Entry 1VQL (X-ray diffraction, 2.30 A resolution); this record covers chains 0 and 1 of the 32 polymer chains in the assembly.

== Chain 0 ==
Molecule: 23S ribosomal RNA
From: Haloarcula marismortui
Sequence (2922 nucleotides; each row starts with the number of its first residue):
     2 UUGGCUACUA UGCCAGCUGG UGGAUUGCUC GGCUCAGGCG CUGAUGAAGG ACGUGCCAAG
    62 CUGCGAUAAG CCAUGGGGAG CCGCACGGAG GCGAAGAACC AUGGAUUUCC GAAUGAGAAU
   122 CUCUCUAACA AUUGCUUCGC GCAAUGAGGA ACCCCGAGAA CUGAAACAUC UCAGUAUCGG
   182 GAGGAACAGA AAACGCAAUG UGAUGUCGUU AGUAACCGCG AGUGAACGCG AUACAGCCCA
   242 AACCGAAGCC CUCACGGGCA AUGUGGUGUC AGGGCUACCU CUCAUCAGCC GACCGUCUCG
   302 ACGAAGUCUC UUGGAACAGA GCGUGAUACA GGGUGACAAC CCCGUACUCG AGACCAGUAC
   362 GACGUGCGGU AGUGCCAGAG UAGCGGGGGU UGGAUAUCCC UCGCGAAUAA CGCAGGCAUC
   422 GACUGCGAAG GCUAAACACA ACCUGAGACC GAUAGUGAAC AAGUAGUGUG AACGAACGCU
   482 GCAAAGUACC CUCAGAAGGG AGGCGAAAUA GAGCAUGAAA UCAGUUGGCG AUCGAGCGAC
   542 AGGGCAUACA AGGUCCCUCG ACGAAUGACC GACGCGCGAG CGUCCAGUAA GACUCACGGG
   602 AAGCCGAUGU UCUGUCGUAC GUUUUGAAAA ACGAGCCAGG GAGUGUGUCU GCAUGGCAAG
   662 UCUAACCGGA GUAUCCGGGG AGGCACAGGG AAACCGACAU GGCCGCAGGG CUUUGCCCGA
   722 GGGCCGCCGU CUUCAAGGGC GGGGAGCCAU GUGGACACGA CCCGAAUCCG GACGAUCUAC
   782 GCAUGGACAA GAUGAAGCGU GCCGAAAGGC ACGUGGAAGU CUGUUAGAGU UGGUGUCCUA
   842 CAAUACCCUC UCGUGAUCUA UGUGUAGGGG UGAAAGGCCC AUCGAGUCCG GCAACAGCUG
   902 GUUCCAAUCG AAACAUGUCG AAGCAUGACC UCCGCCGAGG UAGUCUGUGA GGUAGAGCGA
   962 CCGAUUGGUG UGUCCGCCUC CGAGAGGAGU CGGCACACCU GUCAAACUCC AAACUUACAG
  1022 ACGCCGUUUG ACGCGGGGAU UCCGGUGCGC GGGGUAAGCC UGUGUACCAG GAGGGGAACA
  1082 ACCCAGAGAU AGGUUAAGGU CCCCAAGUGU GGAUUAAGUG UAAUCCUCUG AAGGUGGUCU
  1142 CGAGCCCUAG ACAGCCGGGA GGUGAGCUUA GAAGCAGCUA CCCUCUAAGA AAAGCGUAAC
  1202 AGCUUACCGG CCGAGGUUUG AGGCGCCCAA AAUGAUCGGG ACUCAAAUCC ACCACCGAGA
  1262 CCUGUCCGUA CCACUCAUAC UGGUAAUCGA GUAGAUUGGC GCUCUAAUUG GAUGGAAGUA
  1322 GGGGUGAAAA CUCCUAUGGA CCGAUUAGUG ACGAAAAUCC UGGCCAUAGU AGCAGCGAUA
  1382 GUCGGGUGAG AACCCCGACG GCCUAAUGGA UAAGGGUUCC UCAGCACUGC UGAUCAGCUG
  1442 AGGGUUAGCC GGUCCUAAGU CAUACCGCAA CUCGACUAUG ACGAAAUGGG AAACGGGUUA
  1502 AUAUUCCCGU GCCACUAUGC AGUGAAAGUU GACGCCCUGG GGUCGAUCAC GCUGGGCAUU
  1562 CGCCCAGUCG AACCGUCCAA CUCCGUGGAA GCCGUAAUGG CAGGAAGCGG ACGAACGGCG
  1622 GCAUAGGGAA ACGUGAUUCA ACCUGGGGCC CAUGAAAAGA CGAGCAUAGU GUCCGUACCG
  1682 AGAACCGACA CAGGUGUCCA UGGCGGCGAA AGCCAAGGCC UGUCGGGAGC AACCAACGUU
  1742 AGGGAAUUCG GCAAGUUAGU CCCGUACCUU CGGAAGAAGG GAUGCCUGCU CCGGAACGGA
  1802 GCAGGUCGCA GUGACUCGGA AGCUCGGACU GUCUAGUAAC AACAUAGGUG ACCGCAAAUC
  1862 CGCAAGGACU CGUACGGUCA CUGAAUCCUG CCCAGUGCAG GUAUCUGAAC ACCUCGUACA
  1922 AGAGGACGAA GGACCUGUCA ACGGCGGGGG UAACUAUGAC CCUCUUAAGG UAGCGUAGUA
  1982 CCUUGCCGCA UCAGUAGCGG CUUGCAUGAA UGGAUUAACC AGAGCUUCAC UGUCCCAACG
  2042 UUGGGCCCGG UGAACUGUAC AUUCCAGUGC GGAGUCUGGA GACACCCAGG GGGAAGCGAA
  2102 GACCCUAUGG AGCUUUACUG CAGGCUGUCG CUGAGACGUG GUCGCCGAUG UGCAGCAUAG
  2162 GUAGGAGACA CUACACAGGU ACCCGCGCUA GCGGGCCACC GAGUCAACAG UGAAAUACUA
  2222 CCCGUCGGUG ACUGCGACUC UCACUCCGGG AGGAGGACAC CGAUAGCCGG GCAGUUUGAC
  2282 UGGGGCGGUA CGCGCUCGAA AAGAUAUCGA GCGCGCCCUA UGGCUAUCUC AGCCGGGACA
  2342 GAGACCCGGC GAAGAGUGCA AGAGCAAAAG AUAGCUUGAC AGUGUUCUUC CCAACGAGGA
  2402 ACGCUGACGC GAAAGCGUGG UCUAGCGAAC CAAUUAGCCU GCUUGAUGCG GGCAAUUGAU
  2462 GACAGAAAAG CUACCCUAGG GAUAACAGAG UCGUCACUCG CAAGAGCACA UAUCGACCGA
  2522 GUGGCUUGCU ACCUCGAUGU CGGUUCCCUC CAUCCUGCCC GUGCAGAAGC GGGCAAGGGU
  2582 GAGGUUGUUC GCCUAUUAAA GGAGGUCGUG AGCUGGGUUU AGACCGUCGU GAGACAGGUC
  2642 GGCUGCUAUC UACUGGGUGU GUAAUGGUGU CUGACAAGAA CGACCGUAUA GUACGAGAGG
  2702 AACUACGGUU GGUGGCCACU GGUGUACCGG UUGUUCGAGA GAGCACGUGC CGGGUAGCCA
  2762 CGCCACACGG GGUAAGAGCU GAACGCAUCU AAGCUCGAAA CCCACUUGGA AAAGAGACAC
  2822 CGCCGAGGUC CCGCGUACAA GACGCGGUCG AUAGACUCGG GGUGUGCGCG UCGAGGUAAC
  2882 GAGACGUUAA GCCCACGAGC ACUAACAGAC CAAAGCCAUC AU
Disordered / not traced: 2-9, 126-127, 715, 971-998, 1560, 1952-1963, 2137-2236, 2339-2343, 2665-2666, 2915-2923
Sequence notes: modified residue (628, 2587-2588, 2619, 2621)
Modified / non-standard residues: 1MA (6-hydro-1-methyladenosine-5'-monophosphate) at position 628, OMU (o2'-methyluridine 5'-monophosphate) at position 2587, OMG (o2'-methylguanosine-5'-monophosphate) at position 2588, UR3 (3-methyluridine-5'-monophoshate) at position 2619, PSU (pseudouridine-5'-monophosphate) at position 2621
Bound ions: Na+ site 1: U12 (shared with 1 residue of chain R); Mg2+ site 1 near G28 (its only coordinating residue here); Na+ site 2: C40, C443; Na+ site 3: G56, A59, G61; Sr2+ site 1: C85, A86, C87; Sr2+ site 2: C85 (shared with 1 residue of chain T); Na+ site 4: C141, G142; Na+ site 5 near U146 (its only coordinating residue here); Sr2+ site 3: G147, A183 (shared with 1 residue of chain M); Mg2+ site 2: C162, U2276; Mg2+ site 3: A165, A167, C168; Na+ site 6: A165, A166, A167; 47 more Mg2+ sites not listed; 54 more Na+ sites not listed; 2 more K+ sites not listed; 73 more Sr2+ sites not listed

== Chain 1 ==
Molecule: 50S ribosomal protein L37e
From: Haloarcula marismortui
UniProt: P32410 (RL37_HALMA); residue numbers follow UniProt; this construct covers 0-56
Amino-acid sequence (57 residues; row label = number of the first residue in the row; numbering starts at 0):
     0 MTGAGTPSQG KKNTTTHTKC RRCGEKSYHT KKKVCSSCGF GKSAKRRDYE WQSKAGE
Disordered / not traced: 0
Bound ions: Sr2+ site 1: Lys10, Asn12 (shared with U862(0) of chain 0); Sr2+ site 2: Gly40 (shared with A1463(0) of chain 0); Sr2+ site 3 near Asp47 (its only coordinating residue here)

== Chain 0 / chain 1 interface ==
Pairs across the interface - 121 pairs, chain 0 then chain 1:
  A49(0) - Arg45(1)  base contact
  G50(0) - Arg21(1)  hydrogen bond to the base
  G51(0) - Cys22(1)  hydrogen bond to the sugar
  G51(0) - Gly23(1)  hydrogen bond to the sugar
  A52(0) - Lys18(1)  phosphate contact
  C53(0) - Lys18(1)  salt bridge to the phosphate
  C111(0) - Arg20(1)  hydrogen bond to the sugar
  G112(0) - Arg20(1)  salt bridge to the phosphate
  G112(0) - Arg21(1)  phosphate contact
  G112(0) - Phe39(1)  phosphate contact
  A113(0) - Arg21(1)  salt bridge to the phosphate
  A113(0) - Phe39(1)  phosphate contact
  A113(0) - Ala43(1)  phosphate contact
  A114(0) - Ala43(1)  phosphate contact
  A119(0) - Arg20(1)  base contact
  A120(0) - Thr17(1)  base contact
  A120(0) - Lys18(1)  hydrogen bond to the sugar
  A120(0) - Arg20(1)  salt bridge to the phosphate
  A120(0) - Tyr27(1)  hydrogen bond to the phosphate
  A120(0) - Thr29(1)  hydrogen bond to the base
  A120(0) - Lys32(1)  salt bridge to the phosphate
  U121(0) - Lys18(1)  base contact
  U121(0) - Cys19(1)  base contact
  U121(0) - Arg20(1)  sugar contact
  U121(0) - Gly23(1)  base contact
  A148(0) - Ala43(1)  phosphate contact
  A148(0) - Lys44(1)  salt bridge to the phosphate
  A148(0) - Arg45(1)  phosphate contact
  G149(0) - Lys44(1)  phosphate contact
  G149(0) - Arg45(1)  hydrogen bond to the phosphate
  A177(0) - Ala54(1)  phosphate contact
  U178(0) - Glu49(1)  phosphate contact
  U178(0) - Trp50(1)  phosphate contact
  U178(0) - Ala54(1)  phosphate contact
  C179(0) - Tyr48(1)  phosphate contact
  C179(0) - Glu49(1)  hydrogen bond to the phosphate
  G182(0) - Lys44(1)  salt bridge to the phosphate
  U470(0) - Thr15(1)  hydrogen bond to the sugar
  U470(0) - His16(1)  sugar contact
  U470(0) - Lys25(1)  phosphate contact
  G471(0) - His16(1)  hydrogen bond to the sugar
  G471(0) - Lys25(1)  salt bridge to the phosphate
  G471(0) - Ser26(1)  phosphate contact
  G471(0) - Ser35(1)  hydrogen bond to the sugar
  A472(0) - Ser26(1)  hydrogen bond to the phosphate
  A472(0) - Ser35(1)  sugar contact
  A472(0) - Ser36(1)  phosphate contact
  A472(0) - Arg46(1)  hydrogen bond to the sugar
  A472(0) - Trp50(1)  sugar contact
  A473(0) - Arg46(1)  salt bridge to the phosphate
  A473(0) - Gln51(1)  hydrogen bond to the phosphate
  G771(0) - Trp50(1)  base contact
  G772(0) - Tyr48(1)  sugar contact
  G772(0) - Trp50(1)  hydrogen bond to the sugar
  A773(0) - Arg46(1)  hydrogen bond to the sugar
  A773(0) - Tyr48(1)  hydrogen bond to the phosphate
  A773(0) - Trp50(1)  sugar contact
  C774(0) - Ser35(1)  phosphate contact
  C774(0) - Arg46(1)  salt bridge to the phosphate
  G775(0) - His16(1)  salt bridge to the phosphate
  G775(0) - His28(1)  salt bridge to the phosphate
  G775(0) - Lys31(1)  phosphate contact
  G775(0) - Ser35(1)  phosphate contact
  A776(0) - His28(1)  salt bridge to the phosphate
  A776(0) - Lys31(1)  salt bridge to the phosphate
  U777(0) - Lys11(1)  base contact
  U777(0) - Asn12(1)  hydrogen bond to the base
  U777(0) - Thr13(1)  hydrogen bond to the base
  U777(0) - Thr15(1)  base contact
  C778(0) - Ser7(1)  sugar contact
  C778(0) - Lys10(1)  phosphate contact
  C778(0) - Lys11(1)  sugar contact
  U779(0) - Lys10(1)  salt bridge to the phosphate
  A843(0) - Thr5(1)  sugar contact
  U845(0) - Gly2(1)  sugar contact
  U845(0) - Gly4(1)  phosphate contact
  U845(0) - Thr5(1)  hydrogen bond to the phosphate
  A846(0) - Pro6(1)  phosphate contact
  U862(0) - Asn12(1)  phosphate contact
  G863(0) - Lys30(1)  salt bridge to the phosphate
  U864(0) - Lys30(1)  salt bridge to the phosphate
  C881(0) - Lys11(1)  hydrogen bond to the base
  A882(0) - Ala3(1)  sugar contact
  A882(0) - Gly4(1)  sugar contact
  A882(0) - Thr5(1)  base contact
  U883(0) - Ala3(1)  phosphate contact
  C890(0) - Trp50(1)  hydrogen bond to the sugar
  G891(0) - Trp50(1)  sugar contact
  G891(0) - Ser52(1)  sugar contact
  G891(0) - Lys53(1)  salt bridge to the phosphate
  G891(0) - Ala54(1)  phosphate contact
  G892(0) - Lys53(1)  salt bridge to the phosphate
  G892(0) - Ala54(1)  hydrogen bond to the phosphate
  C893(0) - Lys53(1)  phosphate contact
  A894(0) - Lys53(1)  salt bridge to the phosphate
  A1414(0) - Asn12(1)  hydrogen bond to the sugar
  G1415(0) - Asn12(1)  sugar contact
  G1415(0) - Thr14(1)  hydrogen bond to the phosphate
  U1473(0) - Lys41(1)  hydrogen bond to the base
  U1473(0) - Ser42(1)  hydrogen bond to the base
  C1474(0) - Lys41(1)  phosphate contact
  C1687(0) - Gln8(1)  hydrogen bond to the sugar
  C1687(0) - Gly9(1)  hydrogen bond to the base
  C1687(0) - Lys11(1)  sugar contact
  G1688(0) - Thr5(1)  sugar contact
  G1688(0) - Gln8(1)  sugar contact
  G1694(0) - Thr5(1)  hydrogen bond to the base
  G1694(0) - Pro6(1)  sugar contact
  G1694(0) - Gly9(1)  base contact
  G1695(0) - Pro6(1)  hydrogen bond to the sugar
  G1695(0) - Gly9(1)  hydrogen bond to the base
  G1695(0) - Lys10(1)  sugar contact
  U1696(0) - Gly9(1)  sugar contact
  A1836(0) - Thr1(1)  hydrogen bond to the sugar
  A1836(0) - Gly2(1)  sugar contact
  A1836(0) - Ala3(1)  hydrogen bond to the sugar
  A1836(0) - Ser7(1)  base contact
  G1837(0) - Thr1(1)  hydrogen bond to the phosphate
  G1837(0) - Gly2(1)  base contact
  G1837(0) - Ala3(1)  hydrogen bond to the base
  G1837(0) - Gly4(1)  hydrogen bond to the base
Interface residues without a listed pair, chain 0 (60 interface residues in all): A152, A844, A861, A1413

== In short ==
60 residues of chain 0 and 47 residues of chain 1 are in contact; the contacts include 38 hydrogen bonds and
20 salt bridges. Polar contacts include G50(0)-Arg21(1), A120(0)-Thr29(1) and U777(0)-Asn12(1). The Na+ site 2
is built by C40(0) and C443(0).
Here chain 0 is 23S ribosomal RNA and chain 1 is 50S ribosomal protein L37e, both from Haloarcula marismortui.
Entry 1VQL (The structure of the transition state analogue "DCSN" bound to the large ribosomal subunit of
haloarcula ...) was determined by X-ray diffraction, deposited together with 1VQ4, 1VQ5, 1VQ8, 1VQ9, 1VQK,
1VQM, 1VQO and 1VQP.
